PDB entry 6LMU | electron microscopy, 3.40 A resolution | chains C and D of the 11 polymer chains in the assembly

== Chain C (and D) ==
Name: Calcium homeostasis modulator protein 2
From: Homo sapiens
Notes: chain D of this document is another copy of the same molecule, construct and numbering; everything in this record applies to it too
UniProtKB: Q9HA72 (CAHM2_HUMAN); numbering as in UniProt (aligned over 1-323)
Chain sequence (329 residues; numbered 1 to 329; the number before each row is that of its first residue):
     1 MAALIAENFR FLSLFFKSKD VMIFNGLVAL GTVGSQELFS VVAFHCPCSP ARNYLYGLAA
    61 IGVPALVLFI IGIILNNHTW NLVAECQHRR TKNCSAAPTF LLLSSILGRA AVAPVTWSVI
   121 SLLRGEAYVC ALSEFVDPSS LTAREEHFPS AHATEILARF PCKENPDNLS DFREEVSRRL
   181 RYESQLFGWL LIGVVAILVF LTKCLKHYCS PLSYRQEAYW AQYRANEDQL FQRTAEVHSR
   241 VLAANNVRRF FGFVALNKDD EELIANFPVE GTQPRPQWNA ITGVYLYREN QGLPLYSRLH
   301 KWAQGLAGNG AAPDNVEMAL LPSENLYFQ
Unresolved in the structure: 1-43, 307-329
Differences from the reference sequence: expression tag (324-329)
Swiss-Prot annotation at these positions:
  - region: L14 to F39 (Central pore), E145 to H152 (Hemichannel docking), Y214 to F251 (Intersubunit interaction)
  - site: N168 (Not N-glycosylated)
Disulfide bonds: C46-C130, C48-C162

== How chain C and chain D interact ==
Contacting residue pairs - 88 pairs, chain C then chain D:
  A143(C) - C48(D)
  A143(C) - S49(D)
  A143(C) - P50(D)
  A143(C) - R159(D)
  E174(C) - C48(D)  hydrogen bond (backbone-side chain)
  E174(C) - C162(D)
  R178(C) - P47(D)
  R178(C) - C48(D)
  R178(C) - S49(D)
  R178(C) - R52(D)
  R181(C) - H45(D)  hydrogen bond
  Y182(C) - P47(D)  hydrophobic
  Y182(C) - R52(D)  hydrogen bond (side chain-backbone)
  Y182(C) - L55(D)
  Y182(C) - Y56(D)  hydrophobic
  Q185(C) - Y56(D)
  L186(C) - L55(D)  hydrophobic
  W189(C) - P64(D)  hydrophobic
  W189(C) - V67(D)
  I192(C) - V67(D)  hydrophobic
  G193(C) - V67(D)
  V199(C) - I74(D)  hydrophobic
  F200(C) - I74(D)  hydrophobic
  K203(C) - W80(D)
  C204(C) - Q87(D)  hydrogen bond (backbone-side chain)
  H207(C) - Q87(D)  hydrogen bond (backbone-side chain)
  Y208(C) - Q87(D)
  P211(C) - R275(D)
  S213(C) - W278(D)
  S213(C) - N279(D)
  S213(C) - T282(D)
  Y214(C) - N77(D)
  Y214(C) - N81(D)  hydrogen bond
  Y214(C) - T282(D)
  R215(C) - E227(D)  salt bridge
  R215(C) - D228(D)  salt bridge
  R215(C) - W278(D)
  R215(C) - I281(D)  hydrogen bond (side chain-backbone)
  Q216(C) - R275(D)
  Q216(C) - W278(D)
  Y219(C) - A235(D)
  Y219(C) - H238(D)  hydrogen bond
  Y219(C) - S239(D)
  Y219(C) - L242(D)
  Y219(C) - W278(D)  hydrophobic
  Q222(C) - A235(D)
  Q222(C) - E236(D)
  Q222(C) - S239(D)  hydrogen bond (backbone-side chain)
  Y223(C) - S239(D)
  Y223(C) - A243(D)  hydrophobic
  Y223(C) - N246(D)  hydrogen bond
  N226(C) - E236(D)
  N226(C) - S239(D)  hydrogen bond
  N226(C) - R240(D)
  N226(C) - A243(D)
  E227(C) - A243(D)
  Q229(C) - R240(D)  hydrogen bond
  L230(C) - R240(D)
  L230(C) - A244(D)  hydrophobic
  L230(C) - V247(D)
  L230(C) - A255(D)
  F231(C) - V247(D)  hydrophobic
  F231(C) - F250(D)  hydrophobic
  R233(C) - A255(D)
  R233(C) - N257(D)  hydrogen bond
  T234(C) - V247(D)
  T234(C) - F251(D)
  T234(C) - F253(D)
  T234(C) - V254(D)
  T234(C) - A255(D)
  A235(C) - F251(D)
  V237(C) - F253(D)  hydrophobic
  H238(C) - F253(D)
  F267(C) - F253(D)  hydrophobic
  F267(C) - V254(D)
  Q273(C) - F251(D)
  Q277(C) - F250(D)
  I281(C) - F250(D)  hydrophobic
  Y287(C) - R275(D)
  E289(C) - R275(D)  salt bridge
  G292(C) - P274(D)
  L293(C) - T272(D)
  P294(C) - Q273(D)
  H300(C) - N246(D)
  W302(C) - R249(D)
  W302(C) - F250(D)  hydrophobic
  A303(C) - N246(D)
  L306(C) - R249(D)
Interface residues without a listed pair, chain C (55 interface residues in all): E183, L190, A196, L212, V269, W278, Y296, L299
Interface residues without a listed pair, chain D (54 interface residues in all): A59, V63, I70, I71, V83, A84, E164, F231, Q232, L256

== In short ==
Chain C and chain D form an interface of 55 and 54 residues respectively; the contacts include 13 hydrogen
bonds and 3 salt bridges. Polar contacts include R215(C)-E227(D), R215(C)-D228(D) and E289(C)-R275(D).
Chain C and chain D are both Calcium homeostasis modulator protein 2 (Homo sapiens); the structure, Cryo-EM
structure of the human CALHM2, was determined by electron microscopy, deposited together with 6LMT, 6LMV, 6LMW
and 6LMX.
